PDB entry 7WUW | X-ray diffraction, 1.75 A resolution | chains A and B of the 4 polymer chains in the assembly

Chain A (and B):
Molecule: AziU2
Source organism: Streptomyces sahachiroi
Notes: chain B of this document is another copy of the same molecule, construct and numbering; everything in this record applies to it too
Reference sequence: B4XYC0 (B4XYC0_STREG); residue numbers follow UniProt; this construct covers 2-221
Chain sequence (233 residues; each row starts with the number of its first residue; numbers below 1 keep their minus sign (Met-11 is residue -11)):
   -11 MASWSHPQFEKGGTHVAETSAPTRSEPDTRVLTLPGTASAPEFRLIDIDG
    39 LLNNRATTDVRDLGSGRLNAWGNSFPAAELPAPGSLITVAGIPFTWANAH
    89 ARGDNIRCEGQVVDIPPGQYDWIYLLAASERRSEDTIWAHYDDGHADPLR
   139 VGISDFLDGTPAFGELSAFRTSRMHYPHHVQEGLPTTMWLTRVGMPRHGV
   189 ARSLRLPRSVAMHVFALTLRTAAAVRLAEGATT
Not modelled in the structure: -11 to 19, 217-221 (chain B: -11 to 19, 218-221)
Differences from the reference sequence: initiating methionine (-11); expression tag (-10 to 1)

How chain A and chain B interact:
Contacting residue pairs (80; chain A residue first):
  Leu20(A) - Phe31(B)
  Leu20(A) - Arg32(B)
  Leu20(A) - Leu33(B)  hydrogen bond (backbone-backbone)
  Thr21(A) - Glu30(B)
  Thr21(A) - Phe31(B)
  Leu22(A) - Glu30(B)
  Leu22(A) - Phe31(B)  hydrogen bond (backbone-backbone)
  Leu22(A) - Leu74(B)  hydrophobic
  Leu22(A) - Pro81(B)  hydrophobic
  Pro23(A) - Pro29(B)
  Gly24(A) - Ala28(B)
  Gly24(A) - Pro29(B)  hydrogen bond (backbone-backbone)
  Gly24(A) - Phe31(B)
  Thr25(A) - Ser27(B)
  Ala26(A) - Ala26(B)
  Ala26(A) - Ser27(B)  hydrogen bond (backbone-backbone)
  Ala26(A) - Arg208(B)
  Ala28(A) - Gly24(B)
  Ala28(A) - Thr25(B)
  Ala28(A) - Ala26(B)
  Pro29(A) - Pro23(B)
  Pro29(A) - Gly24(B)  hydrogen bond (backbone-backbone)
  Pro29(A) - Thr25(B)
  Pro29(A) - Val213(B)  hydrophobic
  Glu30(A) - Thr21(B)
  Glu30(A) - Leu22(B)
  Phe31(A) - Leu20(B)
  Phe31(A) - Thr21(B)
  Phe31(A) - Leu22(B)  hydrogen bond (backbone-backbone)
  Phe31(A) - Gly24(B)
  Phe31(A) - Val213(B)  hydrophobic
  Phe31(A) - Arg214(B)
  Phe31(A) - Leu215(B)
  Arg32(A) - Leu20(B)
  Arg32(A) - Thr21(B)
  Leu33(A) - Leu20(B)  hydrogen bond (backbone-backbone)
  Leu33(A) - Leu22(B)  hydrophobic
  Leu74(A) - Leu22(B)  hydrophobic
  Thr76(A) - Leu215(B)
  Gly79(A) - Arg214(B)
  Gly79(A) - Leu215(B)  hydrogen bond (backbone-backbone)
  Ile80(A) - Val213(B)
  Tyr108(A) - Arg180(B)
  Asp109(A) - Trp110(B)
  Asp109(A) - Arg180(B)  salt bridge
  Trp110(A) - Asp109(B)
  Trp110(A) - Trp110(B)
  His133(A) - Ala150(B)  hydrogen bond (side chain-backbone)
  Asp135(A) - Arg138(B)  salt bridge
  Arg138(A) - Pro136(B)
  Ala150(A) - His133(B)  hydrogen bond (backbone-side chain)
  Ala150(A) - Arg185(B)  hydrogen bond (backbone-side chain)
  Phe151(A) - Arg185(B)
  Gly152(A) - Arg185(B)
  Gly152(A) - His186(B)  hydrogen bond (backbone-backbone)
  Leu154(A) - His186(B)
  Arg180(A) - Tyr108(B)  hydrogen bond (side chain-backbone)
  Arg180(A) - Asp109(B)  salt bridge
  Arg180(A) - Met183(B)  hydrogen bond (side chain-backbone)
  Arg180(A) - Pro184(B)  hydrogen bond (side chain-backbone)
  Arg180(A) - His186(B)
  Met183(A) - Arg180(B)  hydrogen bond (backbone-side chain)
  Pro184(A) - Trp110(B)  hydrophobic
  Pro184(A) - Arg180(B)  hydrogen bond (backbone-side chain)
  Arg185(A) - Ala150(B)  hydrogen bond (side chain-backbone)
  Arg185(A) - Phe151(B)
  Arg185(A) - Gly152(B)
  His186(A) - Gly152(B)  hydrogen bond (backbone-backbone)
  His186(A) - Leu154(B)
  His186(A) - Arg180(B)
  Arg208(A) - Val213(B)
  Val213(A) - Pro29(B)  hydrophobic
  Val213(A) - Phe31(B)  hydrophobic
  Val213(A) - Ile80(B)  hydrophobic
  Val213(A) - Arg208(B)
  Arg214(A) - Phe31(B)
  Arg214(A) - Gly79(B)
  Leu215(A) - Thr76(B)
  Leu215(A) - Gly79(B)
  Leu215(A) - Pro81(B)  hydrophobic
Also at the interface, not in a pair above, chain A (40 interface residues in all): Ser27, Pro81, Pro136, Gly182
Also at the interface, not in a pair above, chain B (41 interface residues in all): Ala78, Tyr112, Gly182

Summary:
40 residues of chain A face 41 of chain B across their interface; the contacts include 19 hydrogen bonds and 3
salt bridges. Polar contacts include Asp109(A)-Arg180(B), Asp135(A)-Arg138(B) and His133(A)-Ala150(B).
Both chains are AziU2 (Streptomyces sahachiroi). Entry 7WUW (Crystal structure of AziU3/U2 from Streptomyces
sahachiroi) was determined by X-ray diffraction together with 7WUX from the same study.
